PDB entry 7YR1 | electron microscopy, 3.62 A resolution | chains D and F of the 9 polymer chains in the assembly

Chain D:
Protein: XG2v024 Heavy chain
From: Homo sapiens
Amino-acid sequence (126 residues; row label = number of the first residue in the row):
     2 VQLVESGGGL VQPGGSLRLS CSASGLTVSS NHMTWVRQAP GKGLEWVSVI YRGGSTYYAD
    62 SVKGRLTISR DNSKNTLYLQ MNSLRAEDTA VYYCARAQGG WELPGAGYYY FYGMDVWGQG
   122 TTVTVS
Disulfide bonds: Cys22-Cys95

Chain F:
Protein: XG2v024 Light chain
From: Homo sapiens
Amino-acid sequence (105 residues; numbered 2 to 106; the number before each row is that of its first residue):
     2 IVMTQSPSSL SASVGDRVTI TCRASQSIST YLNWYQQKPG KAPKLLIYAA SSLQSGVPSR
    62 FSGSASGTDF TLTISSLQPE DFATYYCQQS FSTSFTFGPG TKVDI
Disulfide bonds: Cys23-Cys88

Chain D / chain F interface:
Pairs across the interface (27):
  Gln39(D) - Gln38(F)  hydrogen bond
  Gly44(D) - Tyr87(F)
  Leu45(D) - Tyr87(F)  hydrophobic
  Leu45(D) - Phe98(F)  hydrophobic
  Trp47(D) - Ser95(F)
  Trp47(D) - Phe96(F)  hydrophobic
  Tyr52(D) - Thr94(F)
  Tyr58(D) - Thr94(F)
  Tyr109(D) - Ser93(F)
  Tyr109(D) - Thr94(F)  hydrogen bond (backbone-side chain)
  Tyr110(D) - Ser91(F)
  Tyr110(D) - Phe92(F)
  Tyr110(D) - Ser93(F)
  Tyr111(D) - Tyr32(F)  hydrophobic
  Tyr111(D) - Phe92(F)  hydrophobic
  Phe112(D) - Ser91(F)  hydrogen bond (backbone-side chain)
  Phe112(D) - Phe96(F)  hydrophobic
  Tyr113(D) - Asn34(F)  hydrogen bond (backbone-side chain)
  Tyr113(D) - Tyr49(F)  hydrophobic
  Tyr113(D) - Ser91(F)
  Gly114(D) - Asn34(F)
  Gly114(D) - Tyr36(F)
  Met115(D) - Tyr36(F)  hydrogen bond (backbone-side chain)
  Met115(D) - Leu46(F)
  Met115(D) - Gln89(F)
  Trp118(D) - Tyr36(F)
  Trp118(D) - Pro44(F)  hydrophobic
Interface residues without a listed pair, chain D (18 interface residues in all): Tyr94, Gly108, Gly119, Gln120
Interface residues without a listed pair, chain F (19 interface residues in all): Lys42, Ala43, Ala50

In short:
The interface between chain D and chain F involves 18 residues on one side and 19 on the other, with 5
hydrogen bonds. Polar contacts include Gln39(D)-Gln38(F), Tyr109(D)-Thr94(F) and Phe112(D)-Ser91(F).
Here chain D is XG2v024 Heavy chain and chain F is XG2v024 Light chain, both from Homo sapiens. Entry 7YR1
(SARS-CoV-2 BA.2.75 S Trimer in complex with XG2v024) was determined by electron microscopy (same publication
as 7YR2 and 7YR3).
